PDB entry 6PTN | electron microscopy, 5.80 A resolution (low resolution: residue-level contacts below are approximate; hydrogen-bond / salt-bridge calls are withheld) | chains E and F of the 25 polymer chains in the assembly

# Chain E (and F)
Name: DNA polymerase alpha-binding protein
Organism: Saccharomyces cerevisiae
Notes: chain F of this document is another copy of the same molecule, construct and numbering; everything in this record applies to it too
UniProtKB: Q01454 (CTF4_YEAST); numbering as in UniProt (aligned over 1-927)
Sequence (927 residues; each row starts with the number of its first residue):
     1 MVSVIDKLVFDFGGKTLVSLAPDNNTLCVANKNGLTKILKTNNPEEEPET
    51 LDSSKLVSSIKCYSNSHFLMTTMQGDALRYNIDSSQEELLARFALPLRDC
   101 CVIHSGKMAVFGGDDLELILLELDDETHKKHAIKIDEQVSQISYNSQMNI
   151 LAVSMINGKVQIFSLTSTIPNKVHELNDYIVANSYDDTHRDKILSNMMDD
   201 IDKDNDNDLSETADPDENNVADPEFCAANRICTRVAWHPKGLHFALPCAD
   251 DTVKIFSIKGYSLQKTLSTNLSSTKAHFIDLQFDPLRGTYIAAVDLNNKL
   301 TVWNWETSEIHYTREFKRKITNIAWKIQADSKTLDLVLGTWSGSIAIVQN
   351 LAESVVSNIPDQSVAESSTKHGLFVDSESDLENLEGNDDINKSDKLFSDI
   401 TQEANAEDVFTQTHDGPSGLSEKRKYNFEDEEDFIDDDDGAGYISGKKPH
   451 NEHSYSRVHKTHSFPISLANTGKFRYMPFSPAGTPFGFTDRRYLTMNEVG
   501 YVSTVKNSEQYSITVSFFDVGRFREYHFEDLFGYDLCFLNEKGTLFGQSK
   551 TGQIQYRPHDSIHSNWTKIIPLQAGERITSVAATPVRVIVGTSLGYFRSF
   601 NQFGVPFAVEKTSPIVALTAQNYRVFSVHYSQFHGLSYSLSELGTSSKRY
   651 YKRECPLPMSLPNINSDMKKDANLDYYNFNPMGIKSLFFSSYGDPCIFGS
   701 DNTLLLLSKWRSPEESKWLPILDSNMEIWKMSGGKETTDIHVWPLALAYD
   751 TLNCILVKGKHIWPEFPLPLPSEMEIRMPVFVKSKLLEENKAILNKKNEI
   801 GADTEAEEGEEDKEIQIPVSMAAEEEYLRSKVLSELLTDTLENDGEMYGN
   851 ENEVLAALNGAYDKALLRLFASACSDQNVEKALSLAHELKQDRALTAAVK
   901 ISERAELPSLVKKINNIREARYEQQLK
Disordered / not traced: 1-473, 664-670, 791-813 (chain F: 1-473, 791-813)
UniProt features mapped onto this chain:
  - modified residue: Ser377 (Phosphoserine), Ser379 (Phosphoserine), Ser398 (Phosphoserine), Thr401 (Phosphothreonine), Thr411 (Phosphothreonine), Ser463 (Phosphoserine)

# Interface between chain E and chain F
Pairs across the interface - 43 pairs, chain E then chain F:
  Ile562(E) - Glu880(F)
  His563(E) - Glu880(F)
  Ile569(E) - Lys785(F)
  Pro571(E) - Phe781(F)
  Arg598(E) - Val780(F)
  Phe603(E) - Glu880(F)
  Phe603(E) - Lys881(F)
  Phe603(E) - Ser884(F)
  Val605(E) - Leu885(F)
  Pro606(E) - Glu824(F)
  Pro606(E) - Tyr827(F)
  Pro606(E) - Leu828(F)
  Phe607(E) - Leu828(F)
  Phe607(E) - Lys831(F)
  Val609(E) - Leu719(F)
  Val609(E) - Pro720(F)
  Glu610(E) - Lys717(F)
  Glu610(E) - Trp718(F)
  Glu610(E) - Leu719(F)
  Glu610(E) - Pro720(F)
  Lys611(E) - Pro658(F)
  Lys611(E) - Leu705(F)
  Lys611(E) - Trp718(F)
  Lys611(E) - Pro720(F)
  Thr612(E) - Pro658(F)
  Ser613(E) - Pro658(F)
  Phe633(E) - His634(F)
  Phe633(E) - Gly635(F)
  Phe633(E) - Leu636(F)
  Phe633(E) - Met659(F)
  Phe633(E) - Leu661(F)
  His634(E) - Gly635(F)
  His634(E) - Leu636(F)
  His634(E) - Leu657(F)
  Lys648(E) - Lys717(F)
  Tyr650(E) - Glu714(F)
  Tyr650(E) - Glu715(F)
  Tyr650(E) - Lys717(F)
  Arg653(E) - Lys652(F)
  Arg653(E) - Cys655(F)
  Arg653(E) - Pro713(F)
  Arg653(E) - Glu714(F)
  Glu654(E) - Pro656(F)
Other interface residues (no listed pair), chain E (26 interface residues in all): Lys568, Gln573, Asn601, Ala608, Gln632, Arg649
Other interface residues (no listed pair), chain F (38 interface residues in all): Tyr630, Tyr638, Lys709, Ser716, Asp723, Met778, Pro779, Glu835, Glu888

# Summary
The interface between chain E and chain F involves 26 residues on one side and 38 on the other.
Both chains are DNA polymerase alpha-binding protein (Saccharomyces cerevisiae). Entry 6PTN (Structure of Ctf4
trimer in complex with two CMG helicases) was determined by electron microscopy (same publication as 6PTJ and
6PTO).
